Entry 2OEN (X-ray diffraction, 3.17 A resolution); this record covers chains G and L.

== Chain G ==
Name: Catabolite control protein
Source organism: Bacillus megaterium
Notes: fragment: delta CCpa (residues 53-332)
UniProtKB: P46828 (CCPA_BACME); residue numbers follow UniProt; this construct covers 53-332
Amino-acid sequence (280 residues; row label = number of the first residue in the row):
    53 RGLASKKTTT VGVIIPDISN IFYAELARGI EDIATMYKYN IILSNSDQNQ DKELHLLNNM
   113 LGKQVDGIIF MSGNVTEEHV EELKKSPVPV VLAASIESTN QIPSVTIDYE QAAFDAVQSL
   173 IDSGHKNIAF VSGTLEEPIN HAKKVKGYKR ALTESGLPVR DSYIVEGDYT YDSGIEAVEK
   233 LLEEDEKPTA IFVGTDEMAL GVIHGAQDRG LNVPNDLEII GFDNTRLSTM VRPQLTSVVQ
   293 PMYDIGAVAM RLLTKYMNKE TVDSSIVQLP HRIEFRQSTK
Not modelled in the structure: 53-57

== Chain L ==
Name: Phosphocarrier protein HPr
Source organism: Bacillus megaterium
UniProtKB: O69250 (PTHP_BACME); residues 1-88 here = UniProt positions 1-88
Amino-acid sequence (88 residues; numbered 1 to 88; the number before each row is that of its first residue):
     1 MAQKTFTVTA DSGIHARPAT TLVQAASKFD SDINLEFNGK TVNLKSIMGV MSLGIQKGAT
    61 ITISAEGSDE ADALAALEDT MSKEGLGE
Not modelled in the structure: 1
Modified residues: Ser46 (phosphoserine; SEP)
Sequence notes: modified residue (46)
Swiss-Prot annotation at these positions:
  - active site: His15 (Pros-phosphohistidine intermediate)
  - modified residue (Phosphoserine): Ser12, Ser46

== Chain G / chain L interface ==
Pairs across the interface - 26 pairs, chain G then chain L:
  Arg80(G) with Arg17(L)
  Asp84(G) with Arg17(L)
  Ile85(G) with Thr20(L)
  Met88(G) with Gln24(L), hydrogen bond; Ser27(L)
  Tyr295(G) with Ala16(L), hydrophobic; Arg17(L); Thr20(L), hydrogen bond
  Asp296(G) with His15(L), salt bridge; Ala16(L), hydrogen bond (side chain-backbone); Met51(L)
  Ala299(G) with Met51(L), hydrophobic
  Val300(G) with Met48(L), hydrophobic; Met51(L), hydrophobic
  Arg303(G) with Ser46(L); Ile47(L); Met48(L)
  Leu304(G) with Met48(L), hydrophobic
  Lys307(G) with Ser46(L); Met48(L), hydrogen bond
  Pro322(G) with Met51(L); Ser52(L); Leu53(L); Gly54(L)
  Arg324(G) with Asp11(L), hydrogen bond (side chain-backbone); Gln56(L)
Other interface residues (no listed pair), chain G (15 interface residues in all): Pro293, Glu326
Other interface residues (no listed pair), chain L (17 interface residues in all): Val23, Lys57

== Overview ==
Chain G and chain L form an interface of 15 and 17 residues respectively; the contacts include 5 hydrogen
bonds and 1 salt bridge. Polar contacts include Asp296(G)-His15(L), Met88(G)-Gln24(L) and Tyr295(G)-Thr20(L).
Curated annotation (UniProt) lists active-site residue His15(L) on chain L.
Chain G is Catabolite control protein and chain L is Phosphocarrier protein HPr, both from Bacillus
megaterium; the structure, Structural mechanism for the fine-tuning of CcpA function by the small molecule
effectors glucose-6-phosphate and fructose-1,6-bisphosphate, was determined by X-ray diffraction together with
2NZU and 2NZV from the same study.
